PDB entry 5JSF | X-ray diffraction, 1.84 A resolution | chain A

# Chain A
Name: 17-beta-hydroxysteroid dehydrogenase 14
From: Homo sapiens
Notes: EC 1.1.1.-
Reference sequence: Q9BPX1 (DHB14_HUMAN); residues 1-270 here = UniProt positions 1-270
Sequence (274 residues; numbered -1 to 272; the number before each row is that of its first residue; numbers below 1 keep their minus sign (Gly-1 is residue -1)):
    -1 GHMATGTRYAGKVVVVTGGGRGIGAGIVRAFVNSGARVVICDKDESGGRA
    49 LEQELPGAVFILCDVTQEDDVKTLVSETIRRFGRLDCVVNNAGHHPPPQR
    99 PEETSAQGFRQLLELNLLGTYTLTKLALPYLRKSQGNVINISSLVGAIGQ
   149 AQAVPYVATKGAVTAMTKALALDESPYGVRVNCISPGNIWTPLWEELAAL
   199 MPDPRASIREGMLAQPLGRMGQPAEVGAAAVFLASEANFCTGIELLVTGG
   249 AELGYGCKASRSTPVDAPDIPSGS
Disordered / not traced: -1 to 3, 272
Differences from the reference sequence: expression tag (-1 to 0, 271-272); conflict Ser205 (Thr in Q9BPX1)
Curated features (UniProtKB/Swiss-Prot):
  - active site: Tyr154 (Proton acceptor)
  - binding site (NAD(+)): Arg19, Ile21, Asp40, Lys41, Asp62, Val63, Asn89, Tyr154, Lys158, Ile187, Thr189, Leu191
  - mutagenesis: His93 (H93A: Increases kcat for androst-5-en-3beta,17beta-diol and 17beta-estradioll), Gln148 (Q148A: The catalytic efficiency (kcat/Km) is 30-fold increase for 17beta-estradiol and 11-fold for androst-5-en-3beta,17beta-diol), Lys158 (K158A: Lacks of activity of testosterone 17-beta-dehydrogenase (NADP+) and estradiol 17-beta-dehydrogenase [NAD(P)+] activities), Tyr253 (Y253A: Lacks of activity of testosterone 17-beta-dehydrogenase (NADP+) and estradiol 17-beta-dehydrogenase [NAD(P)+] activities), Cys255 (C255A: Does not affect kcat for androst-5-en-3beta,17beta-diol and 17beta-estradiol)
Ion coordination: Na+: Glu50, Leu53, Ala56
Residues lining bound ligands: NAD (nicotinamide-adenine-dinucleotide): Gly16, Gly18, Arg19, Gly20, Ile21, Gly22, Cys39, Asp40, Lys41, Asp42, Cys61, Asp62, Val63, Thr64, Asn89, Ala90, Gly91, His92, Leu113, Ile139, Ser140, Ser141, Tyr154, Lys158, Pro184, Gly185, Asn186, Ile187, Thr189, Pro190, Leu191, Trp192

# Overview
Ligands of chain A: NAD. Glu50, Leu53 and Ala56 coordinate Na+. UniProt lists active-site residue Tyr154, 12
NAD+-binding residues and 5 mutagenesis sites.
Chain A is 17-beta-hydroxysteroid dehydrogenase 14 (Homo sapiens); the structure, Crystal structure of
17beta-hydroxysteroid dehydrogenase 14 S205 variant in complex with NAD, was determined by X-ray diffraction
together with 5HS6, 5ICM, 5ICS and 5JS6 from the same study.
